Entry 9DUQ (electron microscopy, 2.80 A resolution); this record covers chains D and C of the 27 polymer chains in the assembly.

# Chain D
Name: Tubulin beta chain
Organism: Sus scrofa
UniProtKB: P02554 (TBB_PIG); the author numbering skips numbers that UniProt does not, so the offset changes along the chain: 1-44 = UniProt 1-44; 47-360 = UniProt 45-358; 369-437 = UniProt 359-427
Chain sequence (427 residues; each row starts with the number of its first residue; note: 10 numbers in that range are skipped by the numbering (no residue carries them; nothing is unmodelled there)):
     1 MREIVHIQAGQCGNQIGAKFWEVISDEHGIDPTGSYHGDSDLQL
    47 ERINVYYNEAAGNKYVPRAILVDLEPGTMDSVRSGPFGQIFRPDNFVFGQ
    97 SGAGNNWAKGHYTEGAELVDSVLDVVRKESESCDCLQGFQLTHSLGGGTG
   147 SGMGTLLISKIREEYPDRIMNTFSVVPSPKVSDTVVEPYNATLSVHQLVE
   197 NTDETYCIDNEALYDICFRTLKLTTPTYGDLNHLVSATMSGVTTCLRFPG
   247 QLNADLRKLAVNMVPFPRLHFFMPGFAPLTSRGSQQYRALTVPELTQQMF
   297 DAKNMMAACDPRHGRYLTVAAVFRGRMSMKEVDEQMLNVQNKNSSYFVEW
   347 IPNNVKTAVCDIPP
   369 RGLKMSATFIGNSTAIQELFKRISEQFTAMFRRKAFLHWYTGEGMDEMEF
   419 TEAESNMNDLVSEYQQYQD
Ligand contacts:
  - phosphomethylphosphonic acid guanylate ester (G2P): Gly10, Gln11, Cys12, Gly13, Gln15, Ile16, Ala99, Gly100, Asn101, Asn102, Ser140, Gly143, Gly144, Thr145, Gly146, Val171, Asp179, Asn206, Leu209, Tyr224, Leu227, Asn228
  - GTP (guanosine-5'-triphosphate): Gln247, Leu248, Lys254
Curated features (UniProtKB/Swiss-Prot):
  - motif: Met1 to Ile4 (MREI motif)
  - binding site (GTP): Gln11, Glu71, Ser140, Gly144, Thr145, Gly146, Asn206, Asn228
  - binding site (Mg(2+)): Glu71
  - modified residue: Ser40 (Phosphoserine), Lys60 (N6-acetyllysine), Ser174 (Phosphoserine), Thr287 (Phosphothreonine), Thr292 (Phosphothreonine), Arg320 (Omega-N-methylarginine)
  - cross-link (Glycyl lysine isopeptide (Lys-Gly)): Lys60 (interchain with G-Cter in ubiquitin), Lys326 (interchain with G-Cter in ubiquitin)

# Chain C
Name: Tubulin alpha chain
Organism: Sus scrofa
UniProtKB: Q2XVP4 (TBA1B_PIG); residues 1-439 here = UniProt positions 1-439
Chain sequence (439 residues; row label = number of the first residue in the row):
     1 MRECISIHVGQAGVQIGNACWELYCLEHGIQPDGQMPSDKTIGGGDDSFN
    51 TFFSETGAGKHVPRAVFVDLEPTVIDEVRTGTYRQLFHPEQLITGKEDAA
   101 NNYARGHYTIGKEIIDLVLDRIRKLADQCTGLQGFLVFHSFGGGTGSGFT
   151 SLLMERLSVDYGKKSKLEFSIYPAPQVSTAVVEPYNSILTTHTTLEHSDC
   201 AFMVDNEAIYDICRRNLDIERPTYTNLNRLISQIVSSITASLRFDGALNV
   251 DLTEFQTNLVPYPRIHFPLATYAPVISAEKAYHEQLSVAEITNACFEPAN
   301 QMVKCDPRHGKYMACCLLYRGDVVPKDVNAAIATIKTKRSIQFVDWCPTG
   351 FKVGINYQPPTVVPGGDLAKVQRAVCMLSNTTAIAEAWARLDHKFDLMYA
   401 KRAFVHWYVGEGMEEGEFSEAREDMAALEKDYEEVGVDS
Unresolved in the structure: 38-46
Bound ions: Mg2+: Glu71 (together with GTP)
Ligand contacts: GTP (guanosine-5'-triphosphate): Val9, Gly10, Gln11, Ala12, Gln15, Ile16, Asp69, Glu71, Asp98, Ala99, Ala100, Asn101, Ser140, Gly142, Gly143, Gly144, Thr145, Gly146, Ile171, Thr179, Glu183, Asn206, Tyr224, Leu227, Asn228, Ile231
Curated features (UniProtKB/Swiss-Prot):
  - motif: Met1 to Cys4 (MREC motif)
  - active site: Glu254
  - binding site (GTP): Gly10, Gln11, Ala12, Gln15, Glu71, Ala99, Ser140, Gly143, Gly144, Thr145, Gly146, Thr179, Glu183, Asn206, Tyr224, Asn228, Leu252
  - binding site (Mg(2+)): Glu71
  - modified residue: Lys40 (N6,N6,N6-trimethyllysine), Ser48 (Phosphoserine), Ser232 (Phosphoserine), Tyr282 (3'-nitrotyrosine), Arg339 (Omega-N-methylarginine), Ser439 (Phosphoserine)
  - cross-link (Glycyl lysine isopeptide (Lys-Gly)): Lys326 (interchain with G-Cter in ubiquitin), Lys370 (interchain with G-Cter in ubiquitin)

# Chain D / chain C interface
Pairs across the interface - 87 pairs, chain D then chain C:
  Met1(D) with Pro72(C), hydrophobic; Lys96(C)
  Arg2(D) with Glu71(C); Pro72(C); Thr73(C), hydrogen bond; Lys96(C); Glu97(C)
  Arg48(D) with Pro72(C); Thr73(C); Asp76(C), salt bridge
  Cys131(D) with Glu97(C)
  Gln133(D) with Glu97(C)
  Asp199(D) with Trp407(C)
  Pro245(D) with Thr73(C)
  Gly246(D) with Gln11(C), hydrogen bond (backbone-side chain); Gln15(C)
  Gln247(D) with Gln11(C), hydrogen bond (backbone-side chain); Gln15(C); Tyr224(C)
  Leu248(D) with Gln11(C); Thr179(C); Tyr224(C)
  Asn249(D) with Gln11(C), hydrogen bond (backbone-side chain); Thr73(C); Val74(C)
  Asp251(D) with Glu97(C); Asp98(C)
  Arg253(D) with Glu97(C), salt bridge; Ala100(C); Arg105(C)
  Lys254(D) with Ala100(C); Asn101(C)
  Ala256(D) with Trp407(C)
  Val257(D) with Ala100(C); Asn102(C); Val182(C); Phe404(C); Trp407(C), hydrophobic
  Asn258(D) with Asn101(C), hydrogen bond; Ala180(C); Val181(C), hydrogen bond (side chain-backbone); Val182(C), hydrogen bond (side chain-backbone)
  Val260(D) with Phe404(C); His406(C), hydrogen bond (backbone-side chain); Trp407(C), hydrogen bond (backbone-side chain)
  Pro261(D) with Ala403(C); Phe404(C), hydrogen bond (backbone-backbone); His406(C)
  Phe262(D) with Lys401(C); Arg402(C)
  Pro263(D) with His406(C)
  Thr314(D) with Val181(C)
  Met323(D) with Thr223(C)
  Ser324(D) with Arg221(C); Pro222(C); Thr223(C)
  Met325(D) with Tyr210(C); Pro222(C); Thr223(C); Tyr224(C), hydrophobic
  Lys326(D) with Tyr210(C), hydrogen bond (side chain-backbone); Arg214(C); Pro222(C), hydrogen bond (backbone-backbone)
  Glu327(D) with Arg221(C), salt bridge
  Asp329(D) with Val177(C); Thr179(C); Tyr210(C), hydrogen bond
  Glu330(D) with Tyr210(C)
  Leu333(D) with Gln176(C); Val177(C), hydrophobic
  Trp346(D) with Leu397(C); Met398(C); Lys401(C); Ala403(C), hydrophobic
  Ile347(D) with Val181(C), hydrophobic; Met398(C), hydrophobic; Phe404(C), hydrophobic
  Pro348(D) with Lys394(C); Met398(C)
  Asn349(D) with Ser178(C), hydrogen bond; Thr179(C); Ala180(C), hydrogen bond (side chain-backbone); Val181(C)
  Val351(D) with Thr179(C)
  Lys352(D) with Asn101(C); Thr179(C)
  Thr353(D) with Thr179(C)
Other interface residues (no listed pair), chain D (42 interface residues in all): Asp130, Leu132, Cys241, Met259, Glu345
Other interface residues (no listed pair), chain C (39 interface residues in all): Gly95, Glu183, Asp211

# Summary
Chain D and chain C form an interface of 42 and 39 residues respectively; the contacts include 15 hydrogen
bonds and 3 salt bridges. Polar pairs include Arg48(D)-Asp76(C), Arg253(D)-Glu97(C) and Glu327(D)-Arg221(C).
GTP is bound between chain D and chain C.
Here chain D is Tubulin beta chain and chain C is Tubulin alpha chain, both from Sus scrofa. Entry 9DUQ
(HURP(65-174) bound to GMPCPP-stabilized microtubule) was determined by electron microscopy.
